7QUP - chains 13C and 13D of the 65 polymer chains in the assembly; structure by electron microscopy, 3.80 A resolution.

[Chain 13C]
Protein: Tubulin alpha-1 chain
Source organism: Drosophila melanogaster
UniProt: P06603 (TBA1_DROME); numbering as in UniProt (aligned over 1-436)
Chain sequence (475 residues; row label = number of the first residue in the row; numbers below 1 keep their minus sign (Met-24 is residue -24)):
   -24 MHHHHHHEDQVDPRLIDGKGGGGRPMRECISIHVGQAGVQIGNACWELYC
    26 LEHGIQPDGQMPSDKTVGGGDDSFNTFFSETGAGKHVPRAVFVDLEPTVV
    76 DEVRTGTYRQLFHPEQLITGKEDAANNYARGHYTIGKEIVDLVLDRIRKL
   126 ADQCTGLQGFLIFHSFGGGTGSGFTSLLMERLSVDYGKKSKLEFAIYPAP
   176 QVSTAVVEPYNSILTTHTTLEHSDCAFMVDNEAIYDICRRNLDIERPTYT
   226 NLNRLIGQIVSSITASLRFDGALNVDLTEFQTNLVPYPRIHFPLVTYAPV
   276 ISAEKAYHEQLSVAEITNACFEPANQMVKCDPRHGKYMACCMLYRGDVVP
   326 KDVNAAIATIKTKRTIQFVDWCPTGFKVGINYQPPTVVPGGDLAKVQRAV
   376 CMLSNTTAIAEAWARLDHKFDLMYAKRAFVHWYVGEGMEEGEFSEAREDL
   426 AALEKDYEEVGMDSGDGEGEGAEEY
Disordered / not traced: -24 to 1, 38-46, 437-450
Differences from the reference sequence: initiating methionine (-24); expression tag (-23 to 0, 437-450)
Curated features (UniProtKB/Swiss-Prot):
  - active site: Glu254
  - binding site (GTP): Gln11, Glu71, Ser140, Gly144, Thr145, Thr179, Asn206, Asn228
  - binding site (Mg(2+)): Glu71
  - modified residue: Lys40 (N6-acetyllysine)
  - mutagenesis: Lys40 (K40Q: Mimics constitutively Lys-40-acetylated alpha-tubulin. Rescues egg chamber fusion phenotype of mutants lacking lky/alpha-tubulin N-acetyltransferase 2; K40R/A: Non-acetylateable ...)
Ion coordination: Mg2+: Gln11 (together with GTP)
Residues lining bound ligands: GTP (guanosine-5'-triphosphate): Gln11, Ala12, Gln15, Glu71, Asp98, Asn101, Ser140, Gly142, Gly143, Gly144, Thr145, Gly146, Ile171, Thr179, Glu183, Asn206, Tyr224, Leu227, Asn228

[Chain 13D]
Protein: Tubulin beta-1 chain
Source organism: Drosophila melanogaster
UniProt: Q24560 (TBB1_DROME); residues 2-426 here = UniProt positions 2-426
Chain sequence (425 residues; each row starts with the number of its first residue):
     2 REIVHIQAGQCGNQIGAKFWEIISDEHGIDATGAYHGDSDLQLERINVYY
    52 NEASGGKYVPRAVLVDLEPGTMDSVRSGPFGQIFRPDNFVFGQSGAGNNW
   102 AKGHYTEGAELVDSVLDVVRKEAESCDCLQGFQLTHSLGGGTGSGMGTLL
   152 ISKIREEYPDRIMNTYSVVPSPKVSDTVVEPYNATLSVHQLVENTDETYC
   202 IDNEALYDICFRTLKLTTPTYGDLNHLVSLTMSGVTTCLRFPGQLNADLR
   252 KLAVNMVPFPRLHFFMPGFAPLTSRGSQQYRALTVPELTQQMFDAKNMMA
   302 ACDPRHGRYLTVAAIFRGRMSMKEVDEQMLNIQNKNSSYFVEWIPNNVKT
   352 AVCDIPPRGLKMSATFIGNSTAIQELFKRISEQFTAMFRRKAFLHWYTGE
   402 GMDEMEFTEAESNMNDLVSEYQQYQ
Curated features (UniProtKB/Swiss-Prot):
  - binding site (GTP): Gln11, Glu69, Ser138, Gly142, Thr143, Gly144, Asn204, Asn226
  - binding site (Mg(2+)): Glu69
  - modified residue (Phosphoserine): Ser40, Ser339
Residues lining bound ligands: GDP (guanosine-5'-diphosphate): Gly10, Gln11, Cys12, Gln15, Asn99, Ser138, Gly141, Thr143, Gly144, Asp177, Glu181, Asn204, Leu207, Tyr222, Asn226

[How chain 13C and chain 13D interact]
Residue-residue contacts - 60 pairs, chain 13C then chain 13D:
  Gln11(13C) with Gln245(13D), hydrogen bond (side chain-backbone); Asn247(13D)
  Glu71(13C) with Asn247(13D), hydrogen bond
  Pro72(13C) with Arg46(13D)
  Thr73(13C) with Arg2(13D); Arg46(13D); Asn247(13D)
  Val74(13C) with Asn247(13D)
  Asp76(13C) with Arg46(13D), salt bridge
  Glu77(13C) with Leu42(13D)
  Lys96(13C) with Asp128(13D), salt bridge
  Glu97(13C) with Arg251(13D), salt bridge
  Asp98(13C) with Asp249(13D); Arg251(13D); Lys252(13D)
  Ala100(13C) with Arg251(13D); Val255(13D); Asn256(13D)
  Asn101(13C) with Lys252(13D), hydrogen bond; Asn256(13D), hydrogen bond
  Asn102(13C) with Val255(13D)
  Val177(13C) with Asp327(13D); Leu331(13D), hydrophobic
  Ser178(13C) with Asn347(13D), hydrogen bond
  Thr179(13C) with Asn347(13D), hydrogen bond (backbone-side chain); Val349(13D); Lys350(13D); Thr351(13D), hydrogen bond
  Ala180(13C) with Asn347(13D), hydrogen bond (backbone-side chain)
  Val181(13C) with Asn256(13D); Pro346(13D); Asn347(13D)
  Val182(13C) with Asn256(13D)
  Glu207(13C) with Glu328(13D)
  Tyr210(13C) with Lys324(13D); Asp327(13D), hydrogen bond
  Arg214(13C) with Lys324(13D); Glu328(13D)
  Glu220(13C) with Lys324(13D)
  Arg221(13C) with Ser322(13D); Lys324(13D)
  Pro222(13C) with Lys324(13D)
  Tyr224(13C) with Gln245(13D); Met323(13D), hydrophobic
  Leu397(13C) with Glu343(13D); Trp344(13D), hydrophobic
  Met398(13C) with Trp344(13D); Pro346(13D)
  Lys401(13C) with Trp344(13D)
  Ala403(13C) with Pro259(13D)
  Phe404(13C) with Val255(13D); Asn256(13D); Met257(13D); Val258(13D); Pro259(13D), hydrogen bond (backbone-backbone)
  His406(13C) with Pro259(13D); Phe260(13D); Pro261(13D)
  Trp407(13C) with Ala254(13D); Val258(13D), hydrogen bond (side chain-backbone)
Also at the interface, not in a pair above, chain 13C (36 interface residues in all): Gln176, Arg402, Tyr408
Also at the interface, not in a pair above, chain 13D (39 interface residues in all): Glu45, Cys129, Pro243, Leu246, Thr312, Gln334, Ile345, Asn348, Tyr425

[Summary]
The interface between chain 13C and chain 13D involves 36 residues on one side and 39 on the other, with 11
hydrogen bonds and 3 salt bridges. Polar contacts include Asp76(13C)-Arg46(13D), Lys96(13C)-Asp128(13D) and
Glu97(13C)-Arg251(13D). Bound to chain 13C: GTP. Chain 13D binds GDP.
Here chain 13C is Tubulin alpha-1 chain and chain 13D is Tubulin beta-1 chain, both from Drosophila
melanogaster. Entry 7QUP (D. melanogaster 13-protofilament microtubule) was determined by electron microscopy,
deposited together with 7QUC, 7QUD and 7QUQ.
